PDB entry 4CYV | X-ray diffraction, 2.30 A resolution | chains B and E of the 6 polymer chains in the assembly

== Chain B ==
Name: Hemagglutinin
From: Influenza A virus (A/MALLARD/SWEDEN/51/2002 (H10N2))
Notes: fragment: ha2, residues 341-513
Reference sequence: E0YNJ7 (E0YNJ7_9INFA); residues 1-172 here correspond to UniProt positions 341-512 (UniProt number = residue number + 340)
Chain sequence (172 residues; numbered 1 to 172; the number before each row is that of its first residue):
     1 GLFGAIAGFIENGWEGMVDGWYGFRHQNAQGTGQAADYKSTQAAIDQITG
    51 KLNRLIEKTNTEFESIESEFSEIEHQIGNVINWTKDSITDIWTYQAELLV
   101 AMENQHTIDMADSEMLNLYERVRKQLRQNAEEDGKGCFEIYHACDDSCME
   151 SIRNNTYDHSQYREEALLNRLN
Disulfide bonds: Cys144-Cys148
Glycans and other covalent adducts: N-acetylglucosamine (NAG) linked to Asn82, Asn154

== Chain E ==
Name: Hemagglutinin
From: Influenza A virus (A/MALLARD/SWEDEN/51/2002 (H10N2))
Notes: fragment: ha1, residues 17-340
Reference sequence: E0YNJ7 (E0YNJ7_9INFA); the construct lacks a stretch of the UniProt sequence and is renumbered around it, so the offset changes along the chain: 10-127 = UniProt 17-134; 128-158 = UniProt 136-166; 159-261 = UniProt 169-271; 263-276 = UniProt 272-285; 1 more segments
Chain sequence (324 residues; each row starts with the number of its first residue; note: 1 number in that range is skipped by the numbering (no residue carries it; nothing is unmodelled there); a row labelled like 158A-158B holds insertion residues (158A, then the next letters in order)):
    10 LDKICLGHHAVANGTIVKTLTNEQEEVTNATETVESTSLDRLCMKGRSHK
    60 DLGNCHPIGMLIGTPACDLHLTGTWDTLIERENAIAYCYPGATVNEEALR
   110 QKIMESGGISKISTGFTY
  127A G
   128 SSINSAGTTKACMRNGGNSFYAELKWLVSKS
158A-158B KG
   159 QNFPQTTNTYRNTDTAEHLIMWGIHHPSSTQEKNDLYGTQSLSISVGSST
   209 YQSNFVPVVGARPQVNGQSGRIDFHWTLVQPGDNITFSHNGGLIAPSRVS
   259 KLI
   263 GRGLGIQSDAPIDN
  276A N
   277 CESKCFWRGGSINTRLPFQNLSPRTVGQCPKYVNKKSLMLATGMRNVPEI
   327 VQGR
Not modelled in the structure: 326-330
Disulfide bonds: Cys52-Cys277, Cys64-Cys76, Cys97-Cys139, Cys281-Cys305
Glycans and other covalent adducts: N-acetylglucosamine (NAG) linked to Asn38, Asn242

== How chain B and chain E interact ==
Pairs across the interface (7; chain B residue first):
  Gln47(B) - Thr30(E)
  Gly50(B) - Leu29(E)
  Gly50(B) - Thr30(E)
  Lys51(B) - Leu29(E)
  Lys51(B) - Thr30(E)
  Arg54(B) - Leu29(E)  hydrogen bond (side chain-backbone)
  Glu103(B) - Leu29(E)
Interface residues without a listed pair, chain B (6 interface residues in all): Glu57
Interface residues without a listed pair, chain E (4 interface residues in all): Thr28, Glu32

== In short ==
Chain B and chain E form an interface of 6 and 4 residues respectively; the contacts include 1 hydrogen bond.
Its one hydrogen-bonded contact is Arg54(B)-Leu29(E). Covalently linked N-acetylglucosamine: at Asn82(B) and
Asn154(B). Covalently linked N-acetylglucosamine: at Asn38(E) and Asn242(E).
Here chain B is Hemagglutinin and chain E is Hemagglutinin, both from Influenza A virus
(A/MALLARD/SWEDEN/51/2002 (H10N2)). Entry 4CYV (Structure of the A_mallard_Sweden_51_2002 H10 Avian
Haemmaglutinin) was determined by X-ray diffraction (same publication as 4CYW, 4CYZ, 4CZ0 and 4D00).
